7L5M - chains A and B; structure by X-ray diffraction, 2.33 A resolution.

Chain A:
Name: Lipocalin family protein
From: Escherichia coli
Notes: fragment: N-terminal fragment
UniProt: A0A768MZ64 (A0A768MZ64_ECOLX); residue numbers follow UniProt; this construct covers 20-109
Amino-acid sequence (107 residues; numbered 3 to 109; the number before each row is that of its first residue):
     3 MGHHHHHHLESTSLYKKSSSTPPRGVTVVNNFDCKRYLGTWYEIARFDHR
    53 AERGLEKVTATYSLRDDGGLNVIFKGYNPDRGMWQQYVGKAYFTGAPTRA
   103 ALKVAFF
Not modelled in the structure: 3-22
Construct notes: expression tag (3-19); engineered mutation S22 (Pro in A0A768MZ64), C36 (Ala in A0A768MZ64), A53 (Phe in A0A768MZ64), F76 (Asn in A0A768MZ64), Y89 (Ser in A0A768MZ64), V90 (Glu in A0A768MZ64)
From the paper describing this entry:
  - mutagenesis - V90E: decreased stability

Chain B:
Name: Lipocalin family protein
From: Escherichia coli
Notes: fragment: C-terminal fragment
UniProt: A0A768MZ64 (A0A768MZ64_ECOLX); residues 110-177 here = UniProt positions 110-177
Amino-acid sequence (69 residues; numbered 109 to 177; the number before each row is that of its first residue):
   109 MGPFYGGYNVIALDREYRHALVCGPDRDYLWINSRTPTISDEVKQEMLAV
   159 ATREGFDVSKFIWVQQPGS
Not modelled in the structure: 109-113
Construct notes: initiating methionine (109); engineered mutation N141 (Leu in A0A768MZ64)

Chain A / chain B interface:
Pairs across the interface (89):
  T23(A) with P133(B)
  P24(A) with N117(B)
  P25(A) with N117(B); C131(B), hydrophobic; G132(B); P133(B); D134(B)
  R26(A) with R135(B), hydrogen bond (backbone-side chain)
  G27(A) with R135(B)
  V28(A) with R135(B); E162(B)
  T29(A) with I119(B), hydrogen bond (side chain-backbone); R161(B); E162(B), hydrogen bond
  V30(A) with V118(B)
  V31(A) with V118(B), hydrogen bond (backbone-backbone)
  N33(A) with Y125(B)
  F34(A) with Y125(B)
  D35(A) with Y125(B), hydrogen bond (backbone-side chain)
  R38(A) with R123(B), hydrogen bond (side chain-backbone); E124(B); Y125(B); R143(B), hydrogen bond (backbone-side chain)
  Y39(A) with Y116(B), hydrogen bond; Y125(B); V130(B); R143(B), hydrogen bond (backbone-side chain)
  L40(A) with R143(B), hydrogen bond (backbone-side chain)
  G41(A) with R143(B)
  T42(A) with R143(B), hydrogen bond (backbone-side chain)
  W43(A) with Y125(B); R126(B); H127(B); A128(B); S142(B); R143(B)
  Y44(A) with N141(B); S142(B), hydrogen bond (backbone-backbone); R143(B); T144(B); P145(B); Q174(B)
  E45(A) with W139(B); I140(B); N141(B); V172(B); Q174(B)
  I46(A) with I140(B), hydrogen bond (backbone-backbone); S142(B); T144(B); P145(B); W171(B); V172(B), hydrogen bond (backbone-backbone)
  A47(A) with W139(B); I140(B), hydrogen bond (backbone-backbone); F169(B), hydrophobic; I170(B); W171(B), hydrophobic
  R48(A) with L138(B); W139(B); K168(B); F169(B); I170(B), hydrogen bond (backbone-backbone); V172(B)
  F49(A) with R135(B); D136(B); L138(B), hydrogen bond (backbone-backbone); D165(B); K168(B); F169(B), hydrophobic
  D50(A) with I170(B)
  H51(A) with D136(B), hydrogen bond (side chain-backbone); Y137(B)
  E54(A) with W139(B), hydrogen bond
  E58(A) with Q173(B)
  K59(A) with Q173(B), hydrogen bond (backbone-backbone); Q174(B)
  V60(A) with Q174(B), hydrogen bond (backbone-side chain)
  Y64(A) with Y116(B), hydrogen bond
  A102(A) with N117(B); V118(B), hydrogen bond (backbone-backbone)
  A103(A) with Y116(B); N117(B)
  L104(A) with G115(B); Y116(B), hydrogen bond (backbone-backbone); N117(B)
  K105(A) with G114(B)
  V106(A) with G114(B), hydrogen bond (backbone-backbone); Y116(B), hydrophobic
Other interface residues (no listed pair), chain A (37 interface residues in all): L57
Other interface residues (no listed pair), chain B (45 interface residues in all): A120, L121, T146, I147, F164, V166, P175

In short:
The interface between chain A and chain B involves 37 residues on one side and 45 on the other, with 25
hydrogen bonds. Polar contacts include R26(A)-R135(B), T29(A)-I119(B) and T29(A)-E162(B). The paper reports
that V90E of chain A reduces stability.
Here chain A is Lipocalin family protein and chain B is Lipocalin family protein, both from Escherichia coli.
Entry 7L5M (Crystal Structure of the DiB-RM-split Protein) was determined by X-ray diffraction together with
7L5K and 7L5L from the same study.
